5EIX - chains A and F of the 6 polymer chains in the assembly; structure by X-ray diffraction, 3.35 A resolution.

Chain A:
Protein: DNA topoisomerase 4 subunit B, DNA topoisomerase 4 subunit A
From: Klebsiella pneumoniae
Notes: EC 5.99.1.3
Reference sequence: chimeric construct of R4YHS8, R4YE07: residues 390-998 from R4YHS8 (R4YHS8_KLEPN) positions 390-631 (offset varies); residues 1001-1490 from R4YE07 positions 1-490 (UniProt number = residue number - 1000)
Amino-acid sequence (741 residues; row label = number of the first residue in the row; note: 367 numbers in that range are skipped by the numbering (no residue carries them; nothing is unmodelled there)):
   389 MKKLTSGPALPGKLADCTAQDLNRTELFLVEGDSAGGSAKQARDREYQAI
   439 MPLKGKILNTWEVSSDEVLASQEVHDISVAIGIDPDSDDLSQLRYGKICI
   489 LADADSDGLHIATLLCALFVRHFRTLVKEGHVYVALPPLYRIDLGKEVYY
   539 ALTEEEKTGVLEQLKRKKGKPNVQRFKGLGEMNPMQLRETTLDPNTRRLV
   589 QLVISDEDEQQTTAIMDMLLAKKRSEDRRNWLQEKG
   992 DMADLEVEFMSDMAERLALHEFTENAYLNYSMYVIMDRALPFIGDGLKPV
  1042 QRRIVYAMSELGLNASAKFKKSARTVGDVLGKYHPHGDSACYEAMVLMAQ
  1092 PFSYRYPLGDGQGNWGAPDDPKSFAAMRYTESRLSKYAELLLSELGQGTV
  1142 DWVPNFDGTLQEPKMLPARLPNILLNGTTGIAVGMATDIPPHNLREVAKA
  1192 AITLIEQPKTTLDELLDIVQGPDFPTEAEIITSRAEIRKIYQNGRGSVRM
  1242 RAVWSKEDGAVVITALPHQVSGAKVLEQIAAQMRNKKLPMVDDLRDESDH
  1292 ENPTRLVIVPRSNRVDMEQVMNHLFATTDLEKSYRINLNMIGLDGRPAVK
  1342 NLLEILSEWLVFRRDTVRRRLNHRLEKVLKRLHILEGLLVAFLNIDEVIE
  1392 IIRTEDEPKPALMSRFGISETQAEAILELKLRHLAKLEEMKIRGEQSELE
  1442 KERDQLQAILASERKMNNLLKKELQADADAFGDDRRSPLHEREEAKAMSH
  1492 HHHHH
Disordered / not traced: 389-399, 992-1002, 1110-1112, 1483-1496
Construct notes: initiating methionine (389); linker (999-1000); conflict Gly1100 (Val100 in R4YE07), Thr1255 (Ser255 in R4YE07); expression tag (1491-1496)
Ion coordination: Mg2+: Asp491, Asp493
Small-molecule neighbours: Levofloxacin (LFX; (3S)-9-fluoro-3-methyl-10-(4-methylpiperazin-1-yl)-7-oxo-2,3-dihydro-7H-[1,4]oxazino[2,3,4-ij]quinoline-6-carboxylic acid): Lys442, Ser1080, Ala1081, Glu1084

Chain F:
Molecule: Symmetrised e-site (pre-cut)
Sequence (12 nucleotides; row label = number of the first residue in the row):
     1 GATCATACAACG

Interface between chain A and chain F:
Contacting residue pairs - 30 pairs, chain A then chain F:
  Lys444(A) - DT6(F)  sugar contact
  Lys444(A) - DA7(F)  sugar contact
  Ile445(A) - DT6(F)  phosphate contact
  Ile445(A) - DA7(F)  sugar contact
  Leu446(A) - DT6(F)  phosphate contact
  Leu446(A) - DA7(F)  phosphate contact
  Asn447(A) - DA7(F)  hydrogen bond to the phosphate
  Asn447(A) - DC8(F)  phosphate contact
  Ser459(A) - DT6(F)  phosphate contact
  His498(A) - DA7(F)  hydrogen bond to the phosphate
  His498(A) - DC8(F)  salt bridge to the phosphate
  Ser613(A) - DA10(F)  phosphate contact
  Arg616(A) - DA9(F)  salt bridge to the phosphate
  Arg617(A) - DA10(F)  salt bridge to the phosphate
  Tyr1018(A) - DC8(F)  hydrogen bond to the phosphate
  Ala1117(A) - DA2(F)  phosphate contact
  Arg1119(A) - DG1(F)  sugar contact
  Tyr1120(A) - DG1(F)  sugar contact
  Ile1172(A) - DC8(F)  base contact
  Ile1172(A) - DA9(F)  sugar contact
  Ala1173(A) - DC8(F)  phosphate contact
  Ala1173(A) - DA9(F)  sugar contact
  Val1174(A) - DC8(F)  phosphate contact
  Gly1175(A) - DC8(F)  phosphate contact
  Gly1175(A) - DA9(F)  hydrogen bond to the phosphate
  Met1176(A) - DA9(F)  sugar contact
  Ala1177(A) - DA9(F)  sugar contact
  Ser1324(A) - DG12(F)  sugar contact
  Arg1326(A) - DA9(F)  base contact
  Arg1326(A) - DA10(F)  hydrogen bond to the sugar
Interface residues without a listed pair, chain A (24 interface residues in all): Leu502, Lys610, Ser1238
Interface residues without a listed pair, chain F (9 interface residues in all): DC11

Overview:
The interface between chain A and chain F involves 24 residues on one side and 9 on the other, with 5 hydrogen
bonds and 3 salt bridges. Polar pairs include Arg1326(A)-DA10(F), Asn447(A)-DA7(F) and His498(A)-DA7(F). Bound
to chain A: Levofloxacin. Asp491(A) and Asp493(A) coordinate Mg2+.
Here chain A is DNA topoisomerase 4 subunit B, DNA topoisomerase 4 subunit A (Klebsiella pneumoniae) and chain
F is Symmetrised e-site (pre-cut). Entry 5EIX (Quinolone-stabilized cleavage complex of topoisomerase IV from
klebsiella pneumoniae) was determined by X-ray diffraction, deposited together with 3RAE.
